PDB entry 8UUJ | electron microscopy, 2.62 A resolution | chains B and C of the 5 polymer chains in the assembly

Chain B:
Molecule: Guanine nucleotide-binding protein G(I)/G(S)/G(T) subunit beta-1
Source organism: Homo sapiens
UniProt: P62873 (GBB1_HUMAN); residues 2-340 here = UniProt positions 2-340
Amino-acid sequence (358 residues; row label = number of the first residue in the row; numbers below 1 keep their minus sign (Met-17 is residue -17)):
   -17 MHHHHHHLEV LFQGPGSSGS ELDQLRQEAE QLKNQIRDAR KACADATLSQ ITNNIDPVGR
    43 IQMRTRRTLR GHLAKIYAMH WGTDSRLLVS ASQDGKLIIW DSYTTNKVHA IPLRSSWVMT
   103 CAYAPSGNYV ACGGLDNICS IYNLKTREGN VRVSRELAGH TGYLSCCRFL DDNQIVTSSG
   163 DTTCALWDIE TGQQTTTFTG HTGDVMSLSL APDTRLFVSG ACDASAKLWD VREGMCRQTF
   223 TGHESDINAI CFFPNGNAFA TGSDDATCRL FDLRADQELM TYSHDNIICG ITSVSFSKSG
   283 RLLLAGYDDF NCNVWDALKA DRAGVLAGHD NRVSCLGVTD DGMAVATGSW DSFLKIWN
Not modelled in the structure: -17 to 2
Sequence notes: initiating methionine (-17); expression tag (-16 to 1)
UniProt features mapped onto this chain:
  - modified residue: Ser2 (N-acetylserine), His266 (Phosphohistidine)
  - natural variant: Leu30 (L30F: In MRD42; uncertain significance), Arg52 (R52G: In MRD42), Gly64 (G64V: In MRD42), Asp76 (D76E: In MRD42; D76G: In MRD42), Gly77 (G77S: In MRD42), Lys78 (K78R: In MRD42), Ile80 (I80N: In MRD42; I80T: In MRD42), His91 (H91R: In MRD42; uncertain significance), Ala92 (A92T: In MRD42), Pro94 (P94S: In MRD42), Leu95 (L95P: In MRD42), Arg96 (R96L: In MRD42), 5 further natural variant entries in UniProt

Chain C:
Molecule: Guanine nucleotide-binding protein G(I)/G(S)/G(O) subunit gamma-2
Source organism: Homo sapiens
UniProt: P59768 (GBG2_HUMAN); residue numbers follow UniProt; this construct covers 1-71
Amino-acid sequence (71 residues; each row starts with the number of its first residue):
     1 MASNNTASIA QARKLVEQLK MEANIDRIKV SKAAADLMAY CEAHAKEDPL LTPVPASENP
    61 FREKKFFCAI L
Not modelled in the structure: 1-7, 63-71
UniProt features mapped onto this chain:
  - modified residue: Ala2 (N-acetylalanine), Cys68 (Cysteine methyl ester)
  - lipidation: Cys68 (S-geranylgeranyl cysteine)

How chain B and chain C interact:
Pairs across the interface - 90 pairs, chain B then chain C:
  Glu3(B) with Ile9(C)
  Leu4(B) with Ser8(C); Ile9(C)
  Leu7(B) with Ile9(C); Ala12(C), hydrophobic; Arg13(C); Val16(C)
  Glu10(B) with Val16(C)
  Ala11(B) with Leu19(C), hydrophobic
  Leu14(B) with Val16(C); Leu19(C), hydrophobic; Lys20(C)
  Lys15(B) with Leu19(C)
  Ile18(B) with Ala23(C), hydrophobic; Arg27(C)
  Ala21(B) with Arg27(C)
  Ala24(B) with Lys29(C)
  Cys25(B) with Arg27(C); Ile28(C); Lys29(C); Val30(C), hydrogen bond (backbone-backbone)
  Ala26(B) with Val30(C), hydrophobic
  Asp27(B) with Lys29(C); Val30(C), hydrogen bond (side chain-backbone); Ser31(C), hydrogen bond
  Ala28(B) with Val30(C); Ser31(C)
  Leu30(B) with Ala34(C), hydrophobic
  Ile33(B) with Ser31(C); Ala34(C), hydrophobic; Met38(C), hydrophobic
  Thr34(B) with Met38(C)
  Ile37(B) with Met38(C), hydrophobic
  Val40(B) with Leu51(C), hydrophobic
  Ile43(B) with Leu50(C)
  Met45(B) with Leu50(C), hydrophobic
  Arg48(B) with Phe61(C); Arg62(C)
  Arg49(B) with Pro60(C); Phe61(C); Arg62(C)
  Ser84(B) with Phe61(C)
  Tyr85(B) with Pro60(C); Phe61(C), hydrophobic
  Met217(B) with Met21(C), hydrophobic
  Cys218(B) with Gln18(C), hydrogen bond (backbone-side chain); Glu22(C)
  Gln220(B) with Glu22(C)
  Thr221(B) with Glu22(C), hydrogen bond
  Phe235(B) with Tyr40(C), hydrophobic; Cys41(C), hydrophobic
  Pro236(B) with Tyr40(C)
  Asn237(B) with Tyr40(C)
  Leu252(B) with Leu37(C), hydrophobic
  Asp254(B) with Ala33(C)
  Arg256(B) with Asp26(C); Arg27(C); Ile28(C), hydrogen bond (backbone-backbone); Asp36(C), salt bridge
  Ala257(B) with Ile28(C)
  Asp258(B) with Ile25(C); Arg27(C), salt bridge
  Gln259(B) with Val30(C)
  Leu261(B) with Val30(C), hydrophobic; Leu37(C), hydrophobic
  Ser279(B) with Asp48(C), hydrogen bond; Leu50(C)
  Lys280(B) with Glu47(C); Asp48(C)
  Ser281(B) with Tyr40(C); Cys41(C), hydrogen bond (backbone-side chain); His44(C); Asp48(C), hydrogen bond
  Gly282(B) with Cys41(C)
  Arg283(B) with Cys41(C); Leu51(C)
  Leu284(B) with Leu51(C), hydrophobic
  Leu300(B) with Met38(C), hydrophobic; Cys41(C), hydrophobic
  Asp323(B) with Pro49(C)
  Gly324(B) with Pro49(C); Leu50(C)
  Met325(B) with Pro49(C), hydrophobic; Leu50(C); Val54(C), hydrophobic; Pro60(C)
  Ala326(B) with Phe61(C), hydrophobic
  Val327(B) with Leu50(C), hydrophobic
  Asn340(B) with Asn59(C), hydrogen bond; Phe61(C)
Also at the interface, not in a pair above, chain B (59 interface residues in all): Gln17, Arg22, Lys209, Arg219, Ala240, Val320, Ile338
Also at the interface, not in a pair above, chain C (38 interface residues in all): Ala45, Glu58

In short:
The interface between chain B and chain C involves 59 residues on one side and 38 on the other, with 10
hydrogen bonds and 2 salt bridges. Among the polar pairs are Arg256(B)-Asp36(C), Asp258(B)-Arg27(C) and
Asp27(B)-Val30(C).
Chain B is Guanine nucleotide-binding protein G(I)/G(S)/G(T) subunit beta-1 and chain C is Guanine
nucleotide-binding protein G(I)/G(S)/G(O) subunit gamma-2, both from Homo sapiens; the structure, CryoEM
Structure of HCA2 DREADD Gi1 in complex with FCH-2296413, was determined by electron microscopy together with
9CIB and 8UTD from the same study.
